6MU7 - chains D and G of the 4 polymer chains in the assembly; structure by X-ray diffraction, 2.50 A resolution.

# Chain D
Name: 35O22 scFv heavy chain portion
From: Homo sapiens
Notes: engineered mutation(s): E10T, L11T, K12T, A16S, I68N, K83T, F84S,; antibody fragment or engineered binder
Chain sequence (134 residues; numbered 1 to 116 plus 18 insertion-coded residues; the number before each row is that of its first residue; a row labelled like 72A-72H holds insertion residues (72A, then the next letters in order)):
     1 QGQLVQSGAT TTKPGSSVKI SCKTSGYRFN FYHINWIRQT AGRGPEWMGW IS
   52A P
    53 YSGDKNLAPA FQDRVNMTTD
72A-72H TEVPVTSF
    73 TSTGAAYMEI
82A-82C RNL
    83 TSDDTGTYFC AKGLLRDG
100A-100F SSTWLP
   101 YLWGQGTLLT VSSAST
Not modelled in the structure: 111-116
Cystine bridges: Cys22-Cys92
Glycans and other covalent adducts: N-acetylglucosamine (NAG) linked to Asn68
Small-molecule neighbours: N-acetylglucosamine (NAG; 2-acetamido-2-deoxy-beta-D-glucopyranose): Gln1, Tyr32, Leu96, Leu97

# Chain G
Name: Envelope glycoprotein gp160
From: Human immunodeficiency virus 1
Notes: fragment: gp120
UniProt: Q2N0S6 (Q2N0S6_9HIV1); the construct lacks a stretch of the UniProt sequence and is renumbered around it, so the offset changes along the chain: 31-141 = UniProt 30-140; 150-185 = UniProt 141-176; 188-309 = UniProt 187-308; 312-321 = UniProt 309-318; 2 more segments
Chain sequence (481 residues; row label = number of the first residue in the row; note: 13 numbers in that range are skipped by the numbering (no residue carries them; nothing is unmodelled there); a row labelled like 185A-185J holds insertion residues (185A, then the next letters in order)):
    31 AENLWVTVYY GVPVWKDAET TLFCASDAKA YETEKHNVWA THACVPTDPN PQEIHLENVT
    91 EEFNMWKNNM VEQMHTDIIS LWDQSLKPCV KLTPLCVTLQ CTNVTNAITD D
   150 MRGELKNCSF NMTTELRDKK QKVYSLFYRL DVVQIN
185A-185J ENQGNRSNNS
   188 NKEYRLINCN TSAITQACPK VSFEPIPIHY CAPAGFAILK CKDKKFNGTG PCPSVSTVQC
   248 THGIKPVVST QLLLNGSLAE EEVMIRSENI TNNAKNILVQ FNTPVQINCT RPNNNTRKSI
   308 RI
   312 GPGQAFYATG
  321A D
   322 IIGDIRQAHC NVSKATWNET LGKVVKQLRK HFGNNTIIRF ANSSGGDLEV TTHSFNCGGE
   382 FFYCNTSGLF NSTWISN
   400 TSVQGSNSTG SNDSITLPCR IKQIINMWQR IGQAMYAPPI QGVIRCVSNI TGLILTRDGG
   460 STNSTTETFR PGGGDMRDNW RSELYKYKVV KIEPLGVAPT RCKRRVVGRR RRRR
Not modelled in the structure: 31, 61-64, 185A-185J, 400-408, 459-464, 505-513
Construct notes: engineered mutation Ala137 (Asn136 in Q2N0S6); conflict Asn332 (Thr330 in Q2N0S6), Cys501 (Ala498 in Q2N0S6); expression tag (509-513)
Cystine bridges: Cys54-Cys74, Cys119-Cys205, Cys126-Cys196, Cys131-Cys157, Cys218-Cys247, Cys228-Cys239, Cys296-Cys331, Cys378-Cys445, Cys385-Cys418
Glycans and other covalent adducts: glycan linked to Asn88; N-acetylglucosamine (NAG) linked to Asn133, Asn156, Asn160, Asn197, Asn234, Asn262, Asn276, Asn295, Asn301, Asn332, Asn355, Asn363, Asn386, Asn448
Small-molecule neighbours: JYY (4-{3-[{4-[(R)-cyano(phenyl)methyl]piperidin-1-yl}(oxo)acetyl]-4-methoxy-1H-pyrrolo[2,3-c]pyridin-7-yl}-N-(2-hydroxyethyl)-1,3-thiazole-2-carboxamide): Ile108, Ile109, Trp112, Asp113, Leu116, Lys117, Thr202, Val255, Glu370, Ser375, Phe376, Asn377, Phe382, Tyr384, Ile424, Asn425, Met426, Trp427, Arg429, Gln432, Ala433, Met434, Met475
From the paper describing this entry:
  - binding site for JYY: Asp113, Lys117, Glu370, Phe382, Arg429, Gln432

# Chain D / chain G interface
Pairs across the interface (13):
  Arg28(D) with Asn88(G), hydrogen bond (side chain-backbone); Thr90(G), hydrogen bond
  Phe31(D) with Asn88(G)
  Tyr53(D) with Glu87(G), hydrogen bond; Asn88(G)
  Pro72D(D) with Pro238(G); Pro240(G), hydrophobic
  Val72E(D) with Pro238(G)
  Thr72F(D) with Thr90(G); Glu92(G)
  Ser72G(D) with Thr90(G); Glu92(G)
  Arg98(D) with Asn88(G)

# In short
Chain D and chain G form an interface of 8 and 6 residues respectively, with 3 hydrogen bonds. Among the polar
pairs are Arg28(D)-Asn88(G), Arg28(D)-Thr90(G) and Tyr53(D)-Glu87(G). Ligands of chain D: N-acetylglucosamine.
Bound to chain G: compound JYY. The paper reports a binding site for JYY at Asp113(G), Lys117(G) and Glu370(G)
among others.
Here chain D is 35O22 scFv heavy chain portion (Homo sapiens) and chain G is Envelope glycoprotein gp160
(Human immunodeficiency virus 1). Entry 6MU7 (Crystal Structure of HIV-1 BG505 SOSIP.664 Prefusion Env Trimer
Bound to Small Molecule HIV-1 Entry Inhibitor ...) was determined by X-ray diffraction together with 6MTJ,
6MTN, 6MU6, 6MU8, 6MUF and 6MUG from the same study.
